Entry 2BIH (X-ray diffraction, 2.60 A resolution); this record covers chain A.

[Chain A]
Protein: Nitrate reductase [NADPH]
Source organism: Pichia angusta
Notes: EC 1.7.1.2; fragment: moco-binding domain, dimerization domain, residues 11-13, 20-478
Reference sequence: P49050 (NIA_PICAN); residues 21-480 here correspond to UniProt positions 19-478 (UniProt number = residue number - 2)
Chain sequence (474 residues; numbered 11 to 484; the number before each row is that of its first residue):
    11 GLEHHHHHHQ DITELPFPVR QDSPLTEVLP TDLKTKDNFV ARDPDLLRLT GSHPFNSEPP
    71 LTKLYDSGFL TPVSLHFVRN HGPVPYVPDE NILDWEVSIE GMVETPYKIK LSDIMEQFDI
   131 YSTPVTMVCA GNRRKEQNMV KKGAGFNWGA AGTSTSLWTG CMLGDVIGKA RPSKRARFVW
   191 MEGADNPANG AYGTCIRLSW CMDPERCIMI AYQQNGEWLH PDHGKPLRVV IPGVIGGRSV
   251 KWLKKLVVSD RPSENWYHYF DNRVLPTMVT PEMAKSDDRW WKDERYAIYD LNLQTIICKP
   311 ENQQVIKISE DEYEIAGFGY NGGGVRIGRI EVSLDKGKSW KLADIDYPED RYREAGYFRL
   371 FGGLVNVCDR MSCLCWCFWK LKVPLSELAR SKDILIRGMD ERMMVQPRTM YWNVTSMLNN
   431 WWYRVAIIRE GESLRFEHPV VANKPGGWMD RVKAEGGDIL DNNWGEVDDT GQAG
Disordered / not traced: 11-25, 479-484
Differences from the reference sequence: expression tag (11-20, 481-484); conflict Gly203 (Arg201 in P49050)
Bound ions: Mo ion near Cys139 (its only coordinating residue here)
Small-molecule neighbours: MTV ((molybdopterin-S,S)-dioxo-thio-molybdenum(IV)): His86, Phe87, Val88, Arg89, Asn90, His91, Met137, Val138, Cys139, Ala140, Gly193, Asp195, Tyr202, Asp232, His233, Arg238, Ile245, Gly246, Gly247, Ser249, Val250, Lys251, Trp252, Asp271, Asn272
Curated features (UniProtKB/Swiss-Prot):
  - binding site (Mo-molybdopterin): Cys139
From the paper describing this entry:
  - MTV coordination: Cys139
  - catalytic residues: Arg144, Asp271, Asn272, Met427 (proposed by the authors, not directly observed)

[Overview]
Ligands of chain A: compound MTV. UniProt lists Mo-molybdopterin-binding residue Cys139. The paper reports
catalytic residues Arg144, Asp271 and Asn272 among others; MTV coordination by Cys139.
Chain A is Nitrate reductase [NADPH] (Pichia angusta); the structure, crystal structure of the
Molybdenum-containing nitrate reducing fragment of Pichia angusta assimilatory nitrate reductase, was
determined by X-ray diffraction.
